PDB entry 7WEG | X-ray diffraction, 2.00 A resolution | chains A and D

Chain A:
Molecule: PDZ domain-containing protein 7
From: Mus musculus
UniProt: E9Q9W7 (PDZD7_MOUSE); numbering as in UniProt (aligned over 842-946)
Amino-acid sequence (109 residues; numbered 838 to 946; the number before each row is that of its first residue):
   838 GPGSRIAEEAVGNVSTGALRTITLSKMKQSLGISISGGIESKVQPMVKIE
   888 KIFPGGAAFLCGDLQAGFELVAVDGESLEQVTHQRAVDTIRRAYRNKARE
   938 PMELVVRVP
Unresolved in the structure: 838-850
Sequence notes: expression tag (838-841)
Metal / ion sites: Zn2+ site 1: Glu877, Cys898; Zn2+ site 2: Glu906, Glu916
Reported in the primary citation:
  - mutagenesis - I870D, L907D: decreased stability
  - mutagenesis - I872D: decreased expression
  - mutagenesis - H920A/R928A: abolished co-localization with FCHSD2 (chain D)
  - specificity-determining residues: Gln921, Arg928 (proposed by the authors, not directly observed)

Chain D:
Molecule: FCHSD2
From: Mus musculus
Amino-acid sequence (16 residues; each row starts with the number of its first residue):
   725 GPGSTEKMEDVEITLV
Unresolved in the structure: 725-733
Reported in the primary citation:
  - mutagenesis - T738A/V740R: abolished co-localization with PDZ domain-containing protein 7 (chain A)

Interface between chain A and chain D:
Contacting residue pairs (28; chain A residue first):
  Ile870(A) - Leu739(D)
  Ile870(A) - Val740(D)  hydrogen bond (backbone-backbone)
  Ser871(A) - Thr738(D)
  Ile872(A) - Glu736(D)
  Ile872(A) - Ile737(D)
  Ile872(A) - Thr738(D)  hydrogen bond (backbone-backbone)
  Ile872(A) - Val740(D)  hydrophobic
  Ser873(A) - Val735(D)
  Ser873(A) - Glu736(D)
  Gly874(A) - Val735(D)
  Gly874(A) - Glu736(D)  hydrogen bond (backbone-backbone)
  Ser878(A) - Asp734(D)  hydrogen bond
  Ser878(A) - Val735(D)
  Lys879(A) - Asp734(D)  hydrogen bond (backbone-side chain)
  Val880(A) - Asp734(D)  hydrogen bond (backbone-side chain)
  Val880(A) - Val735(D)  hydrophobic
  Gln881(A) - Val735(D)
  Glu887(A) - Ile737(D)
  Phe890(A) - Leu739(D)  hydrophobic
  His920(A) - Glu736(D)
  His920(A) - Ile737(D)
  His920(A) - Thr738(D)  hydrogen bond
  Gln921(A) - Glu736(D)  hydrogen bond
  Val924(A) - Thr738(D)
  Ile927(A) - Val740(D)  hydrophobic
  Arg928(A) - Thr738(D)
  Arg928(A) - Leu739(D)  hydrogen bond (side chain-backbone)
  Arg928(A) - Val740(D)  hydrogen bond (side chain-backbone)
Other interface residues (no listed pair), chain A (18 interface residues in all): Leu868, Glu877
Interface features reported in the paper:
  - specific contacts: Ile872(A)-Val740(D) (hydrophobic contact), Ile872(A)-Thr738(D) (backbone contact), Gly874(A)-Glu736(D) (backbone contact), His920(A)-Thr738(D) (hydrogen bond), Gln921(A)-Glu736(D), Val924(A)-Val740(D) (hydrophobic contact), Arg928(A)-Val740(D), Arg928(A)-Leu739(D) (hydrogen bond)
  - hot spots on chain D (mutagenesis) - V740R: abolished binding to PDZ domain-containing protein 7 (chain A)

Overview:
18 residues of chain A face 7 of chain D across their interface; the contacts include 10 hydrogen bonds. Among
the polar pairs are Ser878(A)-Asp734(D), Lys879(A)-Asp734(D) and Val880(A)-Asp734(D). The paper describes
hydrophobic contacts between Ile872(A) and Val740(D) and Val924(A) and Val740(D); backbone contacts between
Ile872(A) and Thr738(D) and Gly874(A) and Glu736(D); hydrogen bonds between His920(A) and Thr738(D) and
Arg928(A) and Leu739(D). The paper reports that I870D and L907D of chain A reduce stability; specificity
determinants Gln921(A) and Arg928(A); 6 substitutions were tested in all.
Here chain A is PDZ domain-containing protein 7 and chain D is FCHSD2, both from Mus musculus. Entry 7WEG
(Complex structure of PDZD7 and FCHSD2) was determined by X-ray diffraction.
